PDB entry 5Z0Z | X-ray diffraction, 2.47 A resolution | chain A

# Chain A
Protein: Pilus assembly protein
Organism: Lactobacillus rhamnosus GG
Reference sequence: A0A179XFF5 (A0A179XFF5_LACRH); numbering as in UniProt (aligned over 36-485)
Sequence (465 residues; row label = number of the first residue in the row):
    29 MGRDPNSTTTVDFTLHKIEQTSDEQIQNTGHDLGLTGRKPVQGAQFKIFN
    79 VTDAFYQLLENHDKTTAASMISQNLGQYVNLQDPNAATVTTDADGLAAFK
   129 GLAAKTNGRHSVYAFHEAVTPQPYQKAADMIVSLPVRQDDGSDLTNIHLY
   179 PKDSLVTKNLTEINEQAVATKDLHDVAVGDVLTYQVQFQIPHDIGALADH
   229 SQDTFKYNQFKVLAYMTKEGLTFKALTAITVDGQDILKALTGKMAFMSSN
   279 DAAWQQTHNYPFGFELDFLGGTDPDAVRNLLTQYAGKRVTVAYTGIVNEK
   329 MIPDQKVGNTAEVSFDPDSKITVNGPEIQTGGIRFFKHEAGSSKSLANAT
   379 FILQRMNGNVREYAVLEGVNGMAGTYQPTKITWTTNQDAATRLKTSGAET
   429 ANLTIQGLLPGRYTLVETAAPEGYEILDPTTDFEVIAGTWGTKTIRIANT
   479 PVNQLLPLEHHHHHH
Disordered / not traced: 29-36, 53-54, 484-493
Covalent attachments: covalent link K45-D181; covalent link K365-N477
Differences from the reference sequence: expression tag (29-35, 486-493); engineered mutation A242 (Asp in A0A179XFF5)

# In short
Chain A is Pilus assembly protein (Lactobacillus rhamnosus GG); the structure, Crystal structure of shaft
pilin spaD from Lactobacillus rhamnosus GG - D242A mutant, was determined by X-ray diffraction, deposited
together with 5YU5, 5YXG and 5Z24.
